7QOI - chains EB and Eb of the 140 polymer chains in the assembly; structure by electron microscopy, 3.62 A resolution.

Chain EB:
Name: Major capsid protein gp32
Source organism: Bacteroides phage crAss001
Reference sequence: A0A385DVU6 (A0A385DVU6_9CAUD); residues 1-504 here = UniProt positions 1-504
Amino-acid sequence (504 residues; each row starts with the number of its first residue):
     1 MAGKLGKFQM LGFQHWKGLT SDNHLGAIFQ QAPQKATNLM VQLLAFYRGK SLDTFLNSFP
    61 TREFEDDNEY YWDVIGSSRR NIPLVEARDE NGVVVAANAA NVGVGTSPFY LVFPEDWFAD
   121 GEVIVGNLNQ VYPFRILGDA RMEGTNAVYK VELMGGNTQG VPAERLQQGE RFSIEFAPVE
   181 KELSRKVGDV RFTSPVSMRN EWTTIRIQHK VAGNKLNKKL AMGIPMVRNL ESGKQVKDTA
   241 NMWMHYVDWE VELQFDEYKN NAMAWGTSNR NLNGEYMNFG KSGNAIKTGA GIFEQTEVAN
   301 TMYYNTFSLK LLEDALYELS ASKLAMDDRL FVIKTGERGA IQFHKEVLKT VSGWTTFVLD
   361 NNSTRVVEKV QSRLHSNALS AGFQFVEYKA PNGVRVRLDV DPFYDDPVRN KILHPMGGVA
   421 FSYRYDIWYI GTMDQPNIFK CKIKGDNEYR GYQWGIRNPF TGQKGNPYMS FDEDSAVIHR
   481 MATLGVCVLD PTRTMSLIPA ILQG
Unresolved in the structure: 1
Bound ions: Mg2+: Thr-296, Ala-299, Thr-494

Chain Eb:
Name: Auxiliary capsid protein gp36
Source organism: Bacteroides phage crAss001
Reference sequence: A0A385DVS7 (A0A385DVS7_9CAUD); numbering as in UniProt (aligned over 1-333)
Amino-acid sequence (333 residues; row label = number of the first residue in the row):
     1 MVISINQVRQ LYVAKALKAN TAALTTAGDI VPKADTAKTT LYFQSMSPAG IVASDKINLK
    61 HVLYAKATPS EALAHKLVRY SVTLDADVSA TPVAGQNYIL RLAFRQYIGL SEEDQYFKYG
   121 EVIARSGMTA SDFYKKMAIS LAKNLENKTE STPLVNIYLI SAAAASTDVP VTSATKESDL
   181 TATDYNQIII EETEQPWVLG MMPQAFIPFT PQFLTITVDG EDRLWGVATV VTPTKTVPDG
   241 HLIADLEYFC MGARGDIYRG MGYPNIIKTT YLVDPGAVYD VLDIHYFYTG SNESVQKSEK
   301 TITLVAVDDG SHTAMNALIG AINTASGLTI ATL

How chain EB and chain Eb interact:
Residue-residue contacts - 78 pairs, chain EB then chain Eb:
  Ser-77(EB) with Leu-110(Eb); Ser-111(Eb); Asp-114(Eb), hydrogen bond
  Ser-78(EB) with Ser-111(Eb)
  Arg-79(EB) with Ser-111(Eb), hydrogen bond (backbone-side chain); Glu-112(Eb); Glu-113(Eb), salt bridge
  Arg-80(EB) with Leu-110(Eb)
  Asn-81(EB) with Glu-112(Eb)
  Asp-116(EB) with Ser-4(Eb)
  Asp-139(EB) with Asn-6(Eb), hydrogen bond
  Ala-140(EB) with Tyr-64(Eb)
  Arg-141(EB) with Tyr-64(Eb)
  Met-142(EB) with Arg-9(Eb); Tyr-64(Eb), hydrogen bond (backbone-side chain); Asp-283(Eb)
  Glu-143(EB) with Lys-66(Eb), salt bridge; Thr-68(Eb); Leu-73(Eb)
  Gly-144(EB) with Arg-9(Eb); Thr-68(Eb); Val-281(Eb); Asp-283(Eb)
  Thr-145(EB) with Met-1(Eb); Leu-73(Eb); Leu-246(Eb)
  Asn-146(EB) with Ala-72(Eb), hydrogen bond (side chain-backbone); Leu-73(Eb)
  Gln-168(EB) with Lys-76(Eb); Val-78(Eb); Pro-233(Eb)
  Arg-171(EB) with Arg-105(Eb); Glu-112(Eb), salt bridge
  Glu-297(EB) with Thr-149(Eb)
  Val-298(EB) with Thr-149(Eb); Glu-150(Eb); Ser-151(Eb), hydrogen bond (backbone-side chain)
  Ala-299(EB) with Tyr-107(Eb); Tyr-116(Eb)
  Asn-300(EB) with Tyr-116(Eb), hydrogen bond (backbone-side chain)
  Thr-301(EB) with Tyr-116(Eb); Lys-118(Eb), hydrogen bond (backbone-side chain); Asn-144(Eb)
  Met-302(EB) with Tyr-119(Eb), hydrophobic; Asn-144(Eb)
  Tyr-303(EB) with Lys-143(Eb); Asn-144(Eb), hydrogen bond (backbone-side chain); Asn-147(Eb)
  Tyr-304(EB) with Glu-121(Eb)
  Asn-305(EB) with Glu-121(Eb), hydrogen bond (backbone-side chain); Ser-140(Eb); Lys-143(Eb)
  Thr-306(EB) with Asn-97(Eb); Glu-121(Eb), hydrogen bond (backbone-side chain); Ile-123(Eb)
  Ser-308(EB) with Asn-97(Eb)
  Lys-310(EB) with Asn-97(Eb), hydrogen bond (side chain-backbone); Ile-99(Eb); Leu-214(Eb); Thr-215(Eb), hydrogen bond (side chain-backbone); Ile-216(Eb)
  Leu-311(EB) with Ile-99(Eb); Tyr-119(Eb), hydrophobic; Glu-121(Eb)
  Asp-314(EB) with Tyr-119(Eb), hydrogen bond (backbone-side chain); Leu-214(Eb)
  Ala-315(EB) with Tyr-119(Eb)
  Glu-318(EB) with Arg-101(Eb), salt bridge; Phe-117(Eb); Tyr-119(Eb)
  Ser-322(EB) with Gln-115(Eb); Phe-117(Eb)
  Lys-323(EB) with Gln-115(Eb), hydrogen bond (side chain-backbone)
  Thr-492(EB) with Tyr-107(Eb)
  Gln-503(EB) with Asn-147(Eb); Lys-148(Eb); Ser-173(Eb), hydrogen bond
  Gly-504(EB) with Ser-173(Eb)
Interface residues without a listed pair, chain EB (40 interface residues in all): Thr-193, Leu-319, Ala-500
Interface residues without a listed pair, chain Eb (48 interface residues in all): Gln-106, Ala-174, Leu-242, Ile-243

Overview:
The interface between chain EB and chain Eb involves 40 residues on one side and 48 on the other, with 16
hydrogen bonds and 4 salt bridges. Polar contacts include Arg-79(EB)/Glu-113(Eb), Glu-143(EB)/Lys-66(Eb) and
Arg-171(EB)/Glu-112(Eb). Thr-296(EB), Ala-299(EB) and Thr-494(EB) form the Mg2+ site.
Here chain EB is Major capsid protein gp32 and chain Eb is Auxiliary capsid protein gp36, both from
Bacteroides phage crAss001. Entry 7QOI (Unique vertex of the phicrAss001 virion) was determined by electron
microscopy (same publication as 7QOG, 7QOH, 7QOJ, 7QOK and 7QOL).
